Entry 6PQ9 (X-ray diffraction, 2.19 A resolution); this record covers chain A.

Chain A:
Protein: Beta-lactamase
Source organism: Escherichia coli
Notes: EC 3.5.2.6
UniProtKB: Q9X6W1 (Q9X6W1_ECOLX); the construct lacks a stretch of the UniProt sequence and is renumbered around it, so the offset changes along the chain: 2-56 = UniProt 14-68; 58-103 = UniProt 69-114; 104-112 = UniProt 117-125; 113-240 = UniProt 128-255; 1 more segments
Chain sequence (299 residues; row label = number of the first residue in the row; note: 1 number in that range is skipped by the numbering (no residue carries it; nothing is unmodelled there); a row labelled like 103A-103B holds insertion residues (103A, then the next letters in order)):
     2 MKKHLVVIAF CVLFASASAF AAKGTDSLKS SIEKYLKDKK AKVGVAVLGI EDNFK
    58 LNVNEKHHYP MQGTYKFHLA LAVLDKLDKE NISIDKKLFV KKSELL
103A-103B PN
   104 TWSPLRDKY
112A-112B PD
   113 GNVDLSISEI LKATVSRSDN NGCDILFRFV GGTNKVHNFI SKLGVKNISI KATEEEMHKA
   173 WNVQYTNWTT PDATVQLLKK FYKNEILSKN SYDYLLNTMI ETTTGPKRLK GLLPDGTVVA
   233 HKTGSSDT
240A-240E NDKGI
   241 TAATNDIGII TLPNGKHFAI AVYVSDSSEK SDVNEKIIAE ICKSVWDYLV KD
Disordered / not traced: 2-23, 292
Construct notes: engineered mutation Gly70 (Ser81 in Q9X6W1)
Small-molecule neighbours: aspartic acid (ASP): Tyr288, Leu289, Val290, Lys291

Summary:
Bound to chain A: aspartic acid.
Chain A is Beta-lactamase (Escherichia coli); the structure, Crystal Structure of TLA-1 S70G extended spectrum
Beta-lactamase, was determined by X-ray diffraction together with 6NVT, 6NVU and 6PQ8 from the same study.
